PDB entry 6B9L | X-ray diffraction, 3.20 A resolution | chains A and G of the 9 polymer chains in the assembly

[Chain A]
Molecule: Ephrin type-A receptor 2
Source organism: Homo sapiens
Notes: EC 2.7.10.1
UniProt: P29317 (EPHA2_HUMAN); residues 27-200 here = UniProt positions 27-200
Sequence (195 residues; row label = number of the first residue in the row):
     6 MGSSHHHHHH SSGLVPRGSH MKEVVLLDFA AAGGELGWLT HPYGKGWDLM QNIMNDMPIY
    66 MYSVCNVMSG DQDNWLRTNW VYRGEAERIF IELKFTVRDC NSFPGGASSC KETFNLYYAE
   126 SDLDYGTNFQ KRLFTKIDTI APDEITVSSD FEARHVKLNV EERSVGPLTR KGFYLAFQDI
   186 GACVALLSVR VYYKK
Not modelled in the structure: 6-26
Sequence notes: initiating methionine (6); expression tag (7-26)
Swiss-Prot annotation at these positions:
  - mutagenesis: R103 (R103E: Significantly reduced response to EFNA1)
Cystine bridges: C70-C188, C105-C115

[Chain G]
Molecule: peptide 135E2, (DUG)SAYPDSVPFR
Sequence (11 residues; row label = number of the first residue in the row; note: 610 numbers in that range are skipped by the numbering (no residue carries them; nothing is unmodelled there)):
     1 X
   612 SAYPDSVPFR
Modified residues: DUG ((3-chloro-4-fluorophenoxy)acetaldehyde) at position 1
Covalent attachments: covalent link DUG_1-S612

[How chain A and chain G interact]
Pairs across the interface (5; chain A residue first):
  C70(A) with V618(G); P619(G)
  V72(A) with V618(G), hydrophobic
  M73(A) with V618(G), hydrophobic
  S74(A) with P619(G), hydrogen bond (side chain-backbone)
Interface residues without a listed pair, chain A (6 interface residues in all): N71, R159
Interface residues without a listed pair, chain G (5 interface residues in all): DUG_1, F620, R621

[In short]
6 residues of chain A and 5 residues of chain G are in contact; the contacts include 1 hydrogen bond. The
hydrogen-bonded pair is S74(A)-P619(G). UniProt lists one mutagenesis site on chain A.
Here chain A is Ephrin type-A receptor 2 (Homo sapiens) and chain G is peptide 135E2, (DUG)SAYPDSVPFR. Entry
6B9L (Crystal structure of EphA2 with peptide 135E2) was determined by X-ray diffraction.
